Entry 6LLB (X-ray diffraction, 2.60 A resolution); this record covers chains B and D of the 4 polymer chains in the assembly.

== Chain B ==
Protein: MPY-RNase J
From: Methanolobus psychrophilus R15
Notes: EC 3.1.-.-; engineered mutation(s): S247A
Chain sequence (470 residues; each row starts with the number of its first residue; numbers below 1 keep their minus sign (Met-21 is residue -21)):
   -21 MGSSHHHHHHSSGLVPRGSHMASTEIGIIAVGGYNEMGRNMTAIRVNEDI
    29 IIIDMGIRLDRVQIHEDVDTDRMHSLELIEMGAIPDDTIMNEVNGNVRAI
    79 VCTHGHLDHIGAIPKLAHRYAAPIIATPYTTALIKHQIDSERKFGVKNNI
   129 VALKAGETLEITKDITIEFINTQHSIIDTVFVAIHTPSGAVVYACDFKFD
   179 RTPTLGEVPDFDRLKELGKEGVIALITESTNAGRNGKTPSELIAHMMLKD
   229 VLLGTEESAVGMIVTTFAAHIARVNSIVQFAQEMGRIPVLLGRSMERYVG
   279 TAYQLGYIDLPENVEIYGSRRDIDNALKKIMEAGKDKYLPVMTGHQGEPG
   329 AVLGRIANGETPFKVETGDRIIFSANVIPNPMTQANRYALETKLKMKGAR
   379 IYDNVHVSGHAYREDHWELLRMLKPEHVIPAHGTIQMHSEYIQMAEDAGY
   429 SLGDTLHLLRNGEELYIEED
Disordered / not traced: -21 to -15
Metal / ion sites: Zn2+ site 1: His82, His152, Asp174 (shared with A2(D) of chain D); Zn2+ site 2: Asp86, Asp174, His410

== Chain D ==
Molecule: 6-nt RNA strand
Sequence (6 nucleotides; row label = number of the first residue in the row):
     1 AAAAAA
Metal / ion sites: Zn2+: A2 (shared with His82(B), His152(B), Asp174(B) of chain B)

== Chain B / chain D interface ==
Pairs across the interface (46; chain B residue first):
  Met15(B) - A1(D)  sugar contact
  Met15(B) - A2(D)  hydrogen bond to the base
  Leu37(B) - A2(D)  base contact
  Leu37(B) - A3(D)  base contact
  Asp38(B) - A2(D)  hydrogen bond to the base
  His84(B) - A2(D)  salt bridge to the phosphate
  His84(B) - A3(D)  salt bridge to the phosphate
  Leu85(B) - A2(D)  sugar contact
  Leu85(B) - A3(D)  hydrogen bond to the phosphate
  Asp86(B) - A2(D)  hydrogen bond to the sugar
  His152(B) - A2(D)  salt bridge to the phosphate
  Asp174(B) - A2(D)  phosphate contact
  Thr208(B) - A1(D)  base contact
  Asn209(B) - A1(D)  phosphate contact
  Phe245(B) - A4(D)  phosphate contact
  Ala246(B) - A4(D)  hydrogen bond to the phosphate
  Gly270(B) - A5(D)  phosphate contact
  Arg271(B) - A5(D)  base contact
  Arg271(B) - A6(D)  salt bridge to the phosphate
  Ser272(B) - A4(D)  hydrogen bond to the phosphate
  Ser272(B) - A5(D)  hydrogen bond to the phosphate
  Glu274(B) - A6(D)  base contact
  Arg275(B) - A6(D)  base contact
  Tyr276(B) - A4(D)  phosphate contact
  Gly296(B) - A6(D)  base contact
  Ser297(B) - A6(D)  sugar contact
  Arg298(B) - A6(D)  sugar contact
  Thr321(B) - A4(D)  phosphate contact
  Thr321(B) - A5(D)  hydrogen bond to the phosphate
  His323(B) - A4(D)  salt bridge to the phosphate
  Glu326(B) - A3(D)  hydrogen bond to the sugar
  Glu326(B) - A4(D)  phosphate contact
  Pro327(B) - A4(D)  sugar contact
  Gly328(B) - A5(D)  sugar contact
  Ala329(B) - A4(D)  sugar contact
  Ala329(B) - A5(D)  sugar contact
  Asn354(B) - A1(D)  hydrogen bond to the phosphate
  Ile356(B) - A1(D)  sugar contact
  Pro357(B) - A1(D)  base contact
  His384(B) - A1(D)  salt bridge to the phosphate
  Ser386(B) - A1(D)  hydrogen bond to the phosphate
  Gly387(B) - A1(D)  hydrogen bond to the phosphate
  His388(B) - A1(D)  hydrogen bond to the phosphate
  His388(B) - A2(D)  salt bridge to the phosphate
  His410(B) - A2(D)  phosphate contact
  Met415(B) - A1(D)  base contact
Other interface residues (no listed pair), chain B (46 interface residues in all): Gly16, Arg36, Gln41, His114, Ser118, Ser153, Thr244, Gln324, Val330, Val385

== Overview ==
46 residues of chain B face 6 of chain D across their interface; the contacts include 13 hydrogen bonds and 7
salt bridges. Polar contacts include Met15(B)-A2(D), Asp38(B)-A2(D) and Asp86(B)-A2(D). His82(B), His152(B),
Asp174(B) and A2(D) form the Zn2+ site.
Here chain B is MPY-RNase J (Methanolobus psychrophilus R15) and chain D is a 6-nt RNA strand. Entry 6LLB
(Crystal structure of mpy-RNase J (mutant S247A), an archaeal RNase J from Methanolobus psychrophilus R15, in
...) was determined by X-ray diffraction.
